3W1H - chains B and C of the 5 polymer chains in the assembly; structure by X-ray diffraction, 3.89 A resolution.

[Chain B (and C)]
Protein: L-seryl-tRNA(Sec) selenium transferase
Organism: Aquifex aeolicus
Notes: EC 2.9.1.1; chain C of this document is another copy of the same molecule, construct and numbering; everything in this record applies to it too
UniProtKB: O67140 (SELA_AQUAE); residue numbers follow UniProt; this construct covers 1-452
Amino-acid sequence (452 residues; numbered 1 to 452; the number before each row is that of its first residue):
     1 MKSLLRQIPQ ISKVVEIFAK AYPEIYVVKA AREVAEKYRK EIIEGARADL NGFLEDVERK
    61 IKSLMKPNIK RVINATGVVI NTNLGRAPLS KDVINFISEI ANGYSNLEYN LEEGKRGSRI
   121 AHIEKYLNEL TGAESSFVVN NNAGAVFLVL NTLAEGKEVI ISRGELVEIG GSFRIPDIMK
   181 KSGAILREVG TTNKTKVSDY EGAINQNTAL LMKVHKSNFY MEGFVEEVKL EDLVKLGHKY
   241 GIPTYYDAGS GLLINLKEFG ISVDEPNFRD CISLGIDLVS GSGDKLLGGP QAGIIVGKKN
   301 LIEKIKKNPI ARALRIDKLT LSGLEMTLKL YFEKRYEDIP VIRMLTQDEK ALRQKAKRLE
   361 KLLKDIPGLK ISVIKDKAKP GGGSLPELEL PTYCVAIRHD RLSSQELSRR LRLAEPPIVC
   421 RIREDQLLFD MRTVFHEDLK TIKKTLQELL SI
Unresolved in the structure: 1-9 (chain C: fully traced)
Sequence notes: engineered mutation A19 (Lys in O67140), A21 (Lys in O67140), A46 (Lys in O67140), A48 (Lys in O67140)
Modified / non-standard residues: K285 ((2S)-2-amino-6-[[3-hydroxy-2-methyl-5-(phosphonooxymethyl)pyridin-4-yl]methylideneamino]hexanoic acid; LLP)
Curated features (UniProtKB/Swiss-Prot):
  - modified residue: K285 (N6-(pyridoxal phosphate)lysine)
From the paper describing this entry:
  - mutagenesis - T191Y/T192Y/D199R/Y220P: abolished catalytic activity
  - self-association interface (contacts with another copy of this molecule): T191, T192, Y220
  - catalytic residues: K285 (proposed by the authors, not directly observed)
  - mutagenesis - R86A, N218A, F224A, R312A, R315A: decreased catalytic activity
  - catalytic residues: R119, D284

[How chain B and chain C interact]
Residue-residue contacts (53):
  R163(B) with L166(C); E188(C), salt bridge; T192(C), hydrogen bond (backbone-side chain)
  G164(B) with T192(C), hydrogen bond (backbone-side chain)
  E165(B) with T192(C)
  L166(B) with R163(C); T191(C); T192(C), hydrogen bond (backbone-backbone)
  V167(B) with T191(C); N193(C)
  E168(B) with T191(C); N193(C), hydrogen bond (backbone-side chain); K194(C); K196(C), salt bridge
  R174(B) with T191(C); K196(C); D199(C), salt bridge
  P176(B) with T191(C)
  E188(B) with R163(C), salt bridge
  T191(B) with L166(C); V167(C); E168(C); R174(C); P176(C)
  T192(B) with R163(C), hydrogen bond (side chain-backbone); G164(C), hydrogen bond (side chain-backbone); E165(C); L166(C), hydrogen bond (side chain-backbone)
  N193(B) with V167(C); E168(C), hydrogen bond (side chain-backbone); F219(C)
  K194(B) with E168(C)
  K196(B) with E168(C), salt bridge; R174(C)
  D199(B) with R174(C), salt bridge
  N218(B) with G223(C); F224(C), hydrogen bond (backbone-backbone)
  F219(B) with T192(C); N193(C); E222(C)
  Y220(B) with Y220(C); M221(C); E222(C), hydrogen bond
  M221(B) with Y220(C); M221(C), hydrophobic
  E222(B) with F219(C); Y220(C), hydrogen bond
  G223(B) with N218(C); F219(C)
  F224(B) with N218(C), hydrogen bond (backbone-backbone); F219(C); G382(C)
  G382(B) with F224(C)
Also at the interface, not in a pair above, chain B (28 interface residues in all): L186, G190, V225, E226, K379
Also at the interface, not in a pair above, chain C (27 interface residues in all): L186, G190, V225, K379

[In short]
28 residues of chain B face 27 of chain C across their interface; the contacts include 12 hydrogen bonds and 6
salt bridges. Polar pairs include R163(B)-E188(C), E168(B)-K196(C) and R174(B)-D199(C). From the paper:
catalytic residues K285(B), R119(B) and D284(B); R86A, N218A and F224A of chain B, among others, reduce
catalytic activity; 6 substitutions were tested in all.
Chain B and chain C are both L-seryl-tRNA(Sec) selenium transferase (Aquifex aeolicus); the structure, Crystal
structure of the selenocysteine synthase SelA from Aquifex aeolicus, was determined by X-ray diffraction
together with 3W1I, 3W1J and 3W1K from the same study.
